PDB entry 5U0A | electron microscopy, 3.30 A resolution | chains G and M of the 14 polymer chains in the assembly

== Chain G ==
Protein: CRISPR-associated protein, Cse4 family
Organism: Thermobifida fusca (strain YX)
UniProt: Q47PJ3 (Q47PJ3_THEFY); residue numbers follow UniProt; this construct covers 1-373
Amino-acid sequence (373 residues; numbered 1 to 373; the number before each row is that of its first residue):
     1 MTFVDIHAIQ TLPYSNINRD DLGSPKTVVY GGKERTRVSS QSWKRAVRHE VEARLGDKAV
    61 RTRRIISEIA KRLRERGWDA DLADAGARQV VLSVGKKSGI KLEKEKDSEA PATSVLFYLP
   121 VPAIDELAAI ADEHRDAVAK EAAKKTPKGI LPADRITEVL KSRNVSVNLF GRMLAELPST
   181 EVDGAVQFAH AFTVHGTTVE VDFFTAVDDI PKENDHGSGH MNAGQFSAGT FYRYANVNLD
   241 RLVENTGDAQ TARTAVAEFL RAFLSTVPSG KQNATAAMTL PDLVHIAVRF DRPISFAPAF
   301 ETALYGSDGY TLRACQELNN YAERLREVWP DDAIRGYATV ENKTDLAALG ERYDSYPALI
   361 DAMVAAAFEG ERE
Unresolved in the structure: 1, 368-373
From the paper describing this entry:
  - binding site for Target Strand (chain M): Lys101 to Lys106

== Chain M ==
Molecule: Target Strand
Sequence (50 nucleotides; each row starts with the number of its first residue):
    16 GCCTGGCGAC AGCCCACATG GCATTCCACT TATCACTGGC TTCGTCCGCG

== Interface between chain G and chain M ==
Contacting residue pairs (22; chain G residue first):
  Arg63(G) with DC42(M), hydrogen bond to the phosphate; DA43(M), salt bridge to the phosphate
  Lys96(G) with DT46(M), phosphate contact; DA47(M), salt bridge to the phosphate
  Lys97(G) with DT46(M), salt bridge to the phosphate
  Lys101(G) with DT45(M), phosphate contact; DT46(M), salt bridge to the phosphate
  Glu103(G) with DA43(M), phosphate contact
  Ser114(G) with DC44(M), sugar contact
  Met173(G) with DT45(M), base contact
  Ala175(G) with DT45(M), base contact; DT46(M), sugar contact
  Glu176(G) with DT45(M), sugar contact
  Asp215(G) with DG35(M), sugar contact
  His216(G) with DG36(M), base contact
  Gly217(G) with DG35(M), sugar contact; DG36(M), base contact
  Ser218(G) with DG36(M), hydrogen bond to the base
  His220(G) with DA38(M), base contact
  Met221(G) with DG36(M), base contact; DC37(M), base contact
  Asn222(G) with DA38(M), hydrogen bond to the base
Interface residues without a listed pair, chain G (20 interface residues in all): Lys106, Val115, Phe204, Gly219

== Overview ==
20 residues of chain G and 10 residues of chain M are in contact, with 3 hydrogen bonds and 4 salt bridges.
Polar contacts include Ser218(G)-DG36(M), Asn222(G)-DA38(M) and Arg63(G)-DC42(M). The paper reports a binding
site for Target Strand (chain M) at Lys101(G).
Here chain G is CRISPR-associated protein, Cse4 family (Thermobifida fusca (strain YX)) and chain M is Target
Strand. Entry 5U0A (CRISPR RNA-guided surveillance complex) was determined by electron microscopy together
with 5U07 from the same study.
